PDB entry 6RPB | X-ray diffraction, 2.50 A resolution | chains D and E of the 5 polymer chains in the assembly

# Chain D
Molecule: T-cell receptor alpha chain
Organism: Homo sapiens
Chain sequence (206 residues; each row starts with the number of its first residue; note: 17 numbers in that range are skipped by the numbering (no residue carries them; nothing is unmodelled there); numbering starts at 0):
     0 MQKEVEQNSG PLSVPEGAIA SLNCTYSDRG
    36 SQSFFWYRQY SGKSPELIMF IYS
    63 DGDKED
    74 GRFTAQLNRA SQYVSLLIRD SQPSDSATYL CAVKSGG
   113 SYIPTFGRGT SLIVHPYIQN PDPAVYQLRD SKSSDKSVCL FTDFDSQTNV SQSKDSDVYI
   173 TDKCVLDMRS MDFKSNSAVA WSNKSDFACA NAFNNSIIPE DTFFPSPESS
Not modelled in the structure: 0-2, 141-146, 220-222
Disulfides: C23-C104, C151-C201

# Chain E
Molecule: T-cell receptor beta chain
Organism: Homo sapiens
Chain sequence (244 residues; numbered 0 to 258; 15 numbers in that range are skipped by the numbering (no residue carries them; nothing is unmodelled there); the number before each row is that of its first residue; numbering starts at 0):
     0 MNAGVTQTPK FQVLKTGQSM TLQCAQDMNH
    37 EYMSWYRQDP GMGLRLIHYS VG
    63 AGITDKGEVP
    74 NGYNVSRS
    83 TTEDFPLRLL SAAPSQTSVY FCASSYLN
   112 RDSALDFGPG TRLTVL
   129 EDLKNVFPPE VAVFEPSEAE ISHTQKATLV CLATGFYPDH VELSWWVNGK EVHSGVCTDP
   189 QPLKEQPALN DSRYALSSRL RVSATFWQDP RNHFRCQVQF YGLSENDEWT QDRAKPVTQI
   249 VSAEAWGRAD
Not modelled in the structure: 0-2, 257-258
Disulfides: C23-C104, C159-C224

# How chain D and chain E interact
Cross-chain cystine bridges: C176(D)-C185(E)
Contacting residue pairs (96):
  Q37(D) with R112(E)
  S38(D) with R112(E), hydrogen bond (side chain-backbone); D113(E)
  F40(D) with D113(E); S114(E); A115(E), hydrophobic
  Y42(D) with A115(E); L116(E), hydrogen bond (side chain-backbone); F118(E), hydrophobic
  Q44(D) with Q44(E), hydrogen bond; F103(E)
  S46(D) with Q189(E)
  G47(D) with R123(E), hydrogen bond (backbone-side chain)
  K48(D) with F103(E); R123(E)
  S49(D) with F103(E); G119(E), hydrogen bond (side chain-backbone); P120(E), hydrogen bond (side chain-backbone)
  P50(D) with F118(E)
  L52(D) with A115(E), hydrophobic
  F55(D) with D113(E)
  Y57(D) with R112(E); D113(E)
  K107(D) with N110(E), hydrogen bond (side chain-backbone); R112(E), hydrogen bond (side chain-backbone); S114(E), hydrogen bond (side chain-backbone)
  Y114(D) with Y38(E); V57(E), hydrophobic; L109(E), hydrophobic
  I115(D) with Y38(E); L52(E), hydrophobic; Y55(E), hydrophobic
  P116(D) with Y38(E); Y42(E); L116(E), hydrophobic
  F118(D) with Y42(E); L50(E), hydrophobic; L116(E), hydrophobic; F118(E), hydrophobic
  R120(D) with G47(E), hydrogen bond (side chain-backbone); M48(E)
  D134(D) with H151(E), salt bridge; T152(E)
  Y138(D) with S145(E); A147(E); E148(E); H151(E); T152(E)
  Q139(D) with S145(E), hydrogen bond (backbone-side chain)
  L140(D) with F142(E); E143(E); T156(E); V158(E), hydrophobic
  K148(D) with F142(E); T162(E)
  V150(D) with F142(E), hydrophobic; V158(E), hydrophobic
  L152(D) with T156(E)
  T154(D) with R209(E)
  D155(D) with T152(E); R209(E), salt bridge
  Q164(D) with L191(E)
  Y171(D) with L191(E), hydrophobic; E193(E)
  I172(D) with L191(E)
  T173(D) with D187(E); S205(E); R207(E), hydrogen bond
  D174(D) with R207(E), hydrogen bond (backbone-side chain)
  C176(D) with C185(E), disulfide; T186(E); R207(E)
  V177(D) with C185(E), hydrogen bond (backbone-side chain)
  L178(D) with V184(E); C185(E); R209(E)
  D179(D) with S182(E); G183(E), hydrogen bond (backbone-backbone)
  M180(D) with S182(E); G183(E); R209(E); V210(E), hydrophobic; S211(E)
  R181(D) with H181(E); S182(E), hydrogen bond (backbone-side chain)
  F185(D) with K154(E); R209(E)
  S187(D) with R209(E), hydrogen bond
  S189(D) with R207(E), hydrogen bond (backbone-side chain)
  A190(D) with R207(E)
  V191(D) with R207(E)
  W193(D) with L160(E), hydrophobic; L191(E), hydrophobic; A203(E), hydrophobic
  F215(D) with H151(E)
  P217(D) with A147(E), hydrophobic
Also at the interface, not in a pair above, chain D (49 interface residues in all): L103, S182
Also at the interface, not in a pair above, chain E (54 interface residues in all): G49, G121, P144, P188, Q194

# Summary
Chain D and chain E form an interface of 49 and 54 residues respectively, with 1 disulfide bond, 18 hydrogen
bonds and 2 salt bridges. Among the polar pairs are D134(D)-H151(E), D155(D)-R209(E) and S38(D)-R112(E).
Here chain D is T-cell receptor alpha chain and chain E is T-cell receptor beta chain, both from Homo sapiens.
Entry 6RPB (Crystal structure of the T-cell receptor NYE_S1 bound to HLA A2*01-SLLMWITQV) was determined by
X-ray diffraction together with 6RP9 and 6RPA from the same study.
